PDB entry 9ATB | electron microscopy, 3.40 A resolution | chains f and k of the 22 polymer chains in the assembly

== Chain f (and k) ==
Name: Flagellin
From: Cupriavidus gilardii
Notes: chain k of this document is another copy of the same molecule, construct and numbering; everything in this record applies to it too
UniProt: A0A849B394 (A0A849B394_9BURK); the construct has insertions or renumbered stretches relative to UniProt, so the offset changes along the chain: 1-285 = UniProt 1-285; 287-397 = UniProt 286-396
Amino-acid sequence (397 residues; numbered 1 to 397; the number before each row is that of its first residue):
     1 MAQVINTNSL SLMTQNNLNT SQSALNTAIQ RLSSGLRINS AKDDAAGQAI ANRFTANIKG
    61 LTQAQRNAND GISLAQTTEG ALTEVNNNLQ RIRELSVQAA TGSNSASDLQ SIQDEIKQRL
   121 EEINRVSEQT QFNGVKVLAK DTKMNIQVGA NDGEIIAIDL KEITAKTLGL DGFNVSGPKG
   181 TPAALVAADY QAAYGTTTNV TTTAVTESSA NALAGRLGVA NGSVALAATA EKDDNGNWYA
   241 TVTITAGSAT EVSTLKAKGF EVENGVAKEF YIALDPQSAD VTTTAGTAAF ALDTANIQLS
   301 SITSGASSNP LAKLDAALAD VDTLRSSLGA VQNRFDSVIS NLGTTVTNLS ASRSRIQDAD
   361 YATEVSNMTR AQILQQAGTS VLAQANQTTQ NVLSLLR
Unresolved in the structure: 1, 397
Sequence notes: conflict Lys59 (Arg in A0A849B394), Thr196 (Ala in A0A849B394), Asn199 (Gln in A0A849B394), 21 further conflict positions vs the reference (A0A849B394) not listed; insertion (286)

== How chain f and chain k interact ==
Pairs across the interface (42; chain f residue first):
  Ala2(f) - Asn19(k)  hydrogen bond (backbone-side chain)
  Ala2(f) - Gln22(k)  hydrogen bond (backbone-side chain)
  Gln3(f) - Leu18(k)
  Gln3(f) - Gln22(k)  hydrogen bond
  Leu10(f) - Asn26(k)
  Leu10(f) - Ile29(k)  hydrophobic
  Met13(f) - Gln30(k)
  Met13(f) - Ser33(k)  hydrogen bond
  Thr14(f) - Ser33(k)
  Asn17(f) - Ser33(k)  hydrogen bond (side chain-backbone)
  Asn17(f) - Ser34(k)
  Arg37(f) - Arg66(k)
  Ile50(f) - Asn133(k)
  Arg53(f) - Asn133(k)
  Asn57(f) - Gln131(k)
  Lys143(f) - Ala257(k)
  Asn151(f) - Gln131(k)
  Glu154(f) - Gln129(k)
  Ile156(f) - Glu122(k)
  Asp320(f) - Gln298(k)
  Ser326(f) - Ser111(k)
  Ser326(f) - Asp114(k)
  Ala330(f) - Asp114(k)
  Ala330(f) - Glu115(k)
  Asn333(f) - Glu115(k)
  Arg334(f) - Gln118(k)
  Arg334(f) - Glu121(k)  salt bridge
  Arg334(f) - Glu122(k)  salt bridge
  Arg334(f) - Arg125(k)
  Ser337(f) - Glu84(k)  hydrogen bond
  Val338(f) - Arg125(k)
  Asn341(f) - Val126(k)
  Asn348(f) - Gln76(k)
  Arg355(f) - Ile72(k)
  Arg355(f) - Ser73(k)  hydrogen bond
  Arg355(f) - Gln76(k)
  Ile356(f) - Asp70(k)
  Val381(f) - Ile29(k)  hydrophobic
  Gln384(f) - Met368(k)
  Gln384(f) - Gln372(k)
  Asn391(f) - Gln375(k)  hydrogen bond
  Asn391(f) - Thr379(k)
Other interface residues (no listed pair), chain f (33 interface residues in all): Phe54, Thr323, Val331, Ser352, Ala385
Other interface residues (no listed pair), chain k (38 interface residues in all): Leu32, Asn69, Thr77, Asn88, Arg91, Arg119, Phe132

== Summary ==
33 residues of chain f and 38 residues of chain k are in contact, with 8 hydrogen bonds and 2 salt bridges.
Among the polar pairs are Arg334(f)-Glu121(k), Arg334(f)-Glu122(k) and Ala2(f)-Asn19(k).
Chain f and chain k are both Flagellin (Cupriavidus gilardii); the structure, cryo-EM of Cupriavidus gilardii
flagellum, was determined by electron microscopy (same publication as 9ATL).
